9BHM - chains B and N of the 4 polymer chains in the assembly; structure by electron microscopy, 2.90 A resolution.

[Chain B]
Name: Guanine nucleotide-binding protein G(I)/G(S)/G(T) subunit beta-1
Organism: Homo sapiens
Reference sequence: P62873 (GBB1_HUMAN); numbering as in UniProt (aligned over 2-340)
Amino-acid sequence (370 residues; each row starts with the number of its first residue; numbers below 1 keep their minus sign (Met-29 is residue -29)):
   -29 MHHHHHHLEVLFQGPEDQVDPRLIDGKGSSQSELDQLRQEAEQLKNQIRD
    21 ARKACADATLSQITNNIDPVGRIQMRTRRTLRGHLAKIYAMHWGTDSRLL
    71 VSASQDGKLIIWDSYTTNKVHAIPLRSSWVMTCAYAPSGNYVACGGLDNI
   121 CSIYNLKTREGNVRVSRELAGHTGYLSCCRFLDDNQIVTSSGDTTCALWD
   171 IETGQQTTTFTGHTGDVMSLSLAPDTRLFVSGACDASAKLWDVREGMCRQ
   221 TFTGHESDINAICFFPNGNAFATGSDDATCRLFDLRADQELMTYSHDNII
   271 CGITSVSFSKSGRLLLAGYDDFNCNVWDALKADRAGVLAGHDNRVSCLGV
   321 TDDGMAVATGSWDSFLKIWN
Disordered / not traced: -29 to 40, 128-134, 256-259
Differences from the reference sequence: initiating methionine (-29); expression tag (-28 to 1)
Curated features (UniProtKB/Swiss-Prot):
  - modified residue: Ser2 (N-acetylserine), His266 (Phosphohistidine)

[Chain N]
Name: Nanobody 35
Organism: Lama glama
Notes: antibody fragment or engineered binder
Amino-acid sequence (142 residues; row label = number of the first residue in the row):
     1 QVQLQESGGGLVQPGGSLRLSCAASGFTFSNYKMNWVRQAPGKGLEWVSD
    51 ISQSGASISYTGSVKGRFTISRDNAKNTLYLQMNSLKPEDTAVYYCARCP
   101 APFTRDCFDVTSTTYAYRGQGTQVTVSSGSEDQVDPRLIDGK
Disordered / not traced: 13-16, 40-43, 75-76, 85-90, 126-142
Disulfides: Cys22-Cys96, Cys99-Cys107

[How chain B and chain N interact]
Contacting residue pairs - 19 pairs, chain B then chain N:
  Thr184(B) - Thr114(N)
  Cys204(B) - Tyr117(N)  hydrogen bond (backbone-side chain)
  Asp205(B) - Ala116(N)
  Asp205(B) - Tyr117(N)
  Ala206(B) - Tyr117(N)  hydrogen bond (backbone-side chain)
  Thr223(B) - Gln1(N)  hydrogen bond
  Thr223(B) - Val2(N)
  Glu226(B) - Gly26(N)
  Glu226(B) - Phe27(N)
  Glu226(B) - Thr28(N)
  Glu226(B) - Tyr32(N)  hydrogen bond
  Glu226(B) - Arg98(N)  hydrogen bond (backbone-side chain)
  Ser227(B) - Pro100(N)  hydrogen bond (side chain-backbone)
  Ser227(B) - Tyr117(N)  hydrogen bond (backbone-side chain)
  Asp228(B) - Tyr117(N)
  Asp246(B) - Pro102(N)
  Asp247(B) - Tyr32(N)
  Asp247(B) - Pro102(N)
  Ile270(B) - Phe103(N)  hydrophobic
Other interface residues (no listed pair), chain B (13 interface residues in all): Gly224, Ile269

[Overview]
The chain B/chain N interface involves 13 residues from each chain; the contacts include 7 hydrogen bonds.
Polar contacts include Cys204(B)-Tyr117(N), Ala206(B)-Tyr117(N) and Thr223(B)-Gln1(N).
Here chain B is Guanine nucleotide-binding protein G(I)/G(S)/G(T) subunit beta-1 (Homo sapiens) and chain N is
Nanobody 35 (Lama glama). Entry 9BHM (Human proton sensing receptor GPR68 in complex with miniGs) was
determined by electron microscopy (same publication as 9BHL, 9BI6 and 9BIP).
